Entry 8T6E (X-ray diffraction, 2.48 A resolution); this record covers chains E and F of the 24 polymer chains in the assembly.

== Chain E ==
Protein: T33-28.3: A
From: synthetic construct
Sequence (157 residues; each row starts with the number of its first residue; numbering starts at 0):
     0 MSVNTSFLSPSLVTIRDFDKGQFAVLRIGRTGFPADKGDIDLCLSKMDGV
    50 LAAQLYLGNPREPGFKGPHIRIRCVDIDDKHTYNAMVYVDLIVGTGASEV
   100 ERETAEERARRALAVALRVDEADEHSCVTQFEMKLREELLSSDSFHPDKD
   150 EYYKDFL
Unresolved in the structure: 0

== Chain F ==
Protein: T33-28.3: B
From: synthetic construct
Sequence (121 residues; numbered 157 to 277; the number before each row is that of its first residue):
   157 MPVIQTFVSTPLDHEKRNMLTKVYRIVTDTILGKPAELVMMTFHDSTPMH
   207 FFGSTDPVACVRVEALGGYGPSEPEKVTKVVTDAISYVCGIVADRIFVLY
   257 FSPLHCGWNGTNLGSHHHHHH
Unresolved in the structure: 157, 270-277

== Interface between chain E and chain F ==
Residue-residue contacts (37):
  K19(E) - E171(F)  salt bridge
  S44(E) - K178(F)
  D47(E) - E171(F)
  D47(E) - M175(F)
  D47(E) - K178(F)  salt bridge
  G48(E) - K178(F)
  L50(E) - M175(F)  hydrophobic
  L50(E) - Y243(F)
  A51(E) - M175(F)
  A51(E) - K178(F)
  A51(E) - V179(F)
  A51(E) - I182(F)
  A52(E) - I182(F)  hydrophobic
  L54(E) - V179(F)  hydrophobic
  L54(E) - V236(F)
  L54(E) - A240(F)  hydrophobic
  L54(E) - Y243(F)  hydrophobic
  Y55(E) - I182(F)  hydrophobic
  Y55(E) - T186(F)  hydrogen bond
  Y55(E) - I187(F)  hydrophobic
  Y55(E) - K235(F)  hydrogen bond (backbone-side chain)
  Y55(E) - V236(F)
  L56(E) - K235(F)
  G57(E) - D239(F)
  N58(E) - D239(F)  hydrogen bond (backbone-side chain)
  N58(E) - S242(F)
  N58(E) - Y243(F)
  P59(E) - Y243(F)  hydrophobic
  R60(E) - Y243(F)  hydrogen bond (side chain-backbone)
  R110(E) - D185(F)  salt bridge
  R110(E) - T186(F)
  A111(E) - I182(F)
  V114(E) - R181(F)
  V114(E) - D185(F)
  A115(E) - I182(F)  hydrophobic
  R117(E) - R181(F)
  E120(E) - R181(F)  salt bridge
Other interface residues (no listed pair), chain F (16 interface residues in all): V244

== Overview ==
20 residues of chain E and 16 residues of chain F are in contact, with 4 hydrogen bonds and 4 salt bridges.
Polar pairs include K19(E)-E171(F), D47(E)-K178(F) and R110(E)-D185(F).
Chain E is T33-28.3: A and chain F is T33-28.3: B, both from synthetic construct; the structure, Crystal
structure of T33-28.3: Deep-learning sequence design of co-assembling tetrahedron protein nanoparticles, was
determined by X-ray diffraction, deposited together with 8T6C and 8T6N.
